7OHY - chains 1 and F of the 26 polymer chains in the assembly; structure by electron microscopy, 3.90 A resolution.

== Chain 1 ==
Molecule: 25S rRNA
Organism: Saccharomyces cerevisiae S288C
Sequence (3396 nucleotides; numbered 1 to 3396 plus 87 insertion-coded residues; 87 numbers in that range are skipped by the numbering (no residue carries them; nothing is unmodelled there); the number before each row is that of its first residue; a row labelled like 990A-990Z holds insertion residues (990A, then the next letters in order)):
     1 GUUUGACCUCAAAUCAGGUAGGAGUACCCGCUGAACUUAAGCAUAUCAAU
    51 AAGCGGAGGAAAAGAAACCAACCGGGAUUGCCUUAGUAACGGCGAGUGAA
   101 GCGGCAAAAGCUCAAAUUUGAAAUCUGGUACCUUCGGUGCCCGAGUUGUA
   151 AUUUGGAGAGGGCAACUUUGGGGCCGUUCCUUGUCUAUGUUCCUUGGAAC
   201 AGGACGUCAUAGAGGGUGAGAAUCCCGUGUGGCGAGGAGUGCGGUUCUUU
   251 GUAAAGUGCCUUCGAAGAGUCGAGUUGUUUGGGAAUGCAGCUCUAAGUGG
   301 GUGGUAAAUUCCAUCUAAAGCUAAAUAUUGGCGAGAGACCGAUAGCGAAC
   351 AAGUACAGUGAUGGAAAGAUGAAAAGAACUUUGAAAAGAGAGUGAAAAAG
   401 UACGUGAAAUUGUUGAAAGGGAAGGGCAUUUGAUCAGACAUGGUGUUUUG
   451 UGCCCUCUGCUCCUUGUGGGUAGGGGAAUCUCGCAUUUCACUGGGCCAGC
   501 AUCAGUUUUGGUGGCAGGAUAAAUCCAUAGGAAUGUAGCUUGCCUCGGUA
   551 AGUAUUAUAGCCUGUGGGAAUACUGCCAGCUGGGACUGAGGACUGCGACG
   601 UAAGUCAAGGAUGCUGGCAUAAUGGUUAUAUGCCGCCCGUCUUGAAACAC
   651 GGACCAAGGAGUCUAACGUCUAUGCGAGUGUUUGGGUGUAAAACCCAUAC
   701 GCGUAAUGAAAGUGAACGUAGGUUGGGGCCUCGCAAGAGGUGCACAAUCG
   751 ACCGAUCCUGAUGUCUUCGGAUGGAUUUGAGUAAGAGCAUAGCUGUUGGG
   801 ACCCGAAAGAUGGUGAACUAUGCCUGAAUAGGGUGAAGCCAGAGGAAACU
   851 CUGGUGGAGGCUCGUAGCGGUUCUGACGUGCAAAUCGAUCGUCGAAUUUG
   901 GGUAUAGGGGCGAAAGACUAAUCGAACCAUCUAGUAGCUGGUUCCUGCCG
   951 AAGUUUCCCUCAGGAUAGCAGAAGCUCGUAUCAGUUUUAU
990A-990Z GAGGUAAAGCGAAUGAUUAGAGGUUC
991A-991Z CGGGGUCGAAAUGACCUUGACCUAUU
992A-992Z CUCAAACUUUAAAUAUGUAAGAAGUC
993A-993I CUUGUUACU
  1060 UAA
  1081 UUGAACGUGGACAUUUGAAUGAAGAGCUUUUAGUGGGCCAUUUUUGGUAA
  1131 GCAGAACUGGCGAUGCGGGAUGAACCGAACGUAGAGUUAAGGUGCCGGAA
  1181 UACACGCUCAUCAGACACCACAAAAGGUGUUAGUUCAUCUAGACAGCCGG
  1231 ACGGUGGCCAUGGAAGUCGGAAUCCGCUAAGGAGUGUGUAACAACUCACC
  1281 GGCCGAAUGAACUAGCCCUGAAAAUGGAUGGCGCUCAAGCGUGUUACCUA
  1331 UACUCUACCGUCAGGGUUGAUAUGAUGCCCUGACGAGUAGGCAGGCGUGG
  1381 AGGUCAGUGACGAAGCCUAGACCGUAAGGUCGGGUCGAACGGCCUCUAGU
  1431 GCAGAUCUUGGUGGUAGUAGCAAAUAUUCAAAUGAGAACUUUGAAGACUG
  1481 AAGUGGGGAAAGGUUCCACGUCAACAGCAGUUGGACGUGGGUUAGUCGAU
  1531 CCUAAGAGAUGGGGAAGCUCCGUUUCAAAGGCCUGAUUUUAUGCAGGCCA
  1581 CCAUCGAAAGGGAAUCCGGUUAAGAUUCCGGAACCUGGAUAUGGAUUCUU
  1631 CACGGUAACGUAACUGAAUGUGGAGACGUCGGCGCGAGCCCUGGGAGGAG
  1681 UUAUCUUUUCUUCUUAACAGCUUAUCACCCCGGAAUUGGUUUAUCCGGAG
  1731 AUGGGGUCUUAUGGCUGGAAGAGGCCAGCACCUUUGCUGGCUCCGGUGCG
  1781 CUUGUGACGGCCCGUGAAAAUCCACAGGAAGGAAUAGUUUUCAUGCCAGG
  1831 UCGUACUGAUAACCGCAGCAGGUCUCCAAGGUGAACAGCCUCUAGUUGAU
  1881 AGAAUAAUGUAGAUAAGGGAAGUCGGCAAAAUAGAUCCGUAACUUCGGGA
  1931 UAAGGAUUGGCUCUAAGGGUCGGGUAGUGAGGGCCUUGGUCAGACGCAGC
  1981 GGGCGUGCUUGUGGACUGCUUGGUGGGGCUUGCUCUGCUAGGCGGACUAC
  2031 UUGCGUGCCUUGUUGUAGACGGCCUUGGUAGGUCUCUUGUAGACCGUCGC
  2081 UUGCUACAAUUAACGAUCAACUUAGAACUGGUACGGACAAGGGGAAUCUG
  2131 ACUGUCUAAUUAAAACAUAGCAUUGCGAUGGUCAGAAAGUGAUGUUGACG
  2181 CAAUGUGAUUUCUGCCCAGUGCUCUGAAUGUCAAAGUGAAGAAAUUCAAC
  2231 CAAGCGCGGGUAAACGGCGGGAGUAACUAUGACUCUCUUAAGGUAGCCAA
  2281 AUGCCUCGUCAUCUAAUUAGUGACGCGCAUGAAUGGAUUAACGAGAUUCC
  2331 CACUGUCCCUAUCUACUAUCUAGCGAAACCACAGCCAAGGGAACGGGCUU
  2381 GGCAGAAUCAGCGGGGAAAGAAGACCCUGUUGAGCUUGACUCUAGUUUGA
  2431 CAUUGUGAAGAGACAUAGAGGGUGUAGAAUAAGUGGGAGCUUCGGCGCCA
  2481 GUGAAAUACCACUACCUUUAUAGUUUCUUUACUUAUUCAAUGAAGCGGAG
  2531 CUGGAAUUCAUUUUCCACGUUCUAGCAUUCAAGGUCCCAUUCGGGGCUGA
  2581 UCCGGGUUGAAGACAUUGUCAGGUGGGGAGUUUGGCUGGGGCGGCACAUC
  2631 UGUUAAACGAUAACGCAGAUGUCCUAAGGGGGGCUCAUGGAGAACAGAAA
  2681 UCUCCAGUAGAACAAAAGGGUAAAAGCCCCCUUGAUUUUGAUUUUCAGUG
  2731 UGAAUACAAACCAUGAAAGUGUGGCCUAUCGAUCCUUUAGUCCCUCGGAA
  2781 UUUGAGGCUAGAGGUGCCAGAAAAGUUACCACAGGGAUAACUGGCUUGUG
  2831 GCAGUCAAGCGUUCAUAGCGACAUUGCUUUUUGAUUCUUCGAUGUCGGCU
  2881 CUUCCUAUCAUACCGAAGCAGAAUUCGGUAAGCGUUGGAUUGUUCACCCA
  2931 CUAAUAGGGAACGUGAGCUGGGUUUAGACCGUCGUGAGACAGGUUAGUUU
  2981 UACCCUACUGAUGAAUGUUACCGCAAUAGUAAUUGAACUUAGUACGAGAG
  3031 GAACAGUUCAUUCGGAUAAUUGGUUUUUGCGGCUGUCUGAUCAGGCAUUG
  3081 CCGCGAAGCUACCAUCCGCUGGAUUAUGGCUGAACGCCUCUAAGUCAGAA
  3131 UCCAUGCUAGAACGCGGUGAUUUCUUUGCUCCACACAAUAUAGAUGGAUA
  3181 CGAAUAAGGCGUCCUUGUGGCGUCGCUGAACCAUAGCAGGCUAGCAACGG
  3231 UGCACUUGGCGGAAAGGCCUUGGGUGCUUGCUGGCGAAUUGCAAUGUCAU
  3281 UUUGCGUGGGGAUAAAUCAUUUGUAUACGACUUAGAUGUACAACGGGGUA
  3331 UUGUAAGCAGUAGAGUAGCCUUGUUGUUACGAUCUGCUGAGAUUAAGCCU
  3381 UUGUUGUCUGAUUUGU
Not modelled in the structure: 40-42, 165, 306-309, 462-470, 709-711, 761-769, 780, 818-924, 937, 990A-990Z, 991A-991Z, 992A-992Z, 993A-993I, 1081-1096, 1197-1200, 1301-1308, 1352, 1452-2351, 2373, 2394-2829, 2837-2847, 2859-2889, 2912-2982, 3078-3079, 3377

== Chain F ==
Protein: 60S ribosomal protein L7-A
Organism: Saccharomyces cerevisiae (strain ATCC 204508 / S288c)
Reference sequence: P05737 (RL7A_YEAST); numbering as in UniProt (aligned over 1-244)
Amino-acid sequence (244 residues; numbered 1 to 244; the number before each row is that of its first residue):
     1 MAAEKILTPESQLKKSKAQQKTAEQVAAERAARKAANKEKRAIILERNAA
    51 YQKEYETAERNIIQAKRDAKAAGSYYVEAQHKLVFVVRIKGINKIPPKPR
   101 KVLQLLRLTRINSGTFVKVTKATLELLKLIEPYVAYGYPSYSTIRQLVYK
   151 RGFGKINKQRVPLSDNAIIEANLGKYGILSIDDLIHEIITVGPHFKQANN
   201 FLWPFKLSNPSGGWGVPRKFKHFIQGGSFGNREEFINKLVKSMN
Not modelled in the structure: 1-16

== How chain 1 and chain F interact ==
Residue-residue contacts - 90 pairs, chain 1 then chain F:
  U507(1) - Lys150(F)  salt bridge to the phosphate
  U507(1) - Arg151(F)  salt bridge to the phosphate
  U508(1) - Ser211(F)  hydrogen bond to the phosphate
  A516(1) - Arg60(F)  hydrogen bond to the sugar
  A516(1) - Ile63(F)  sugar contact
  G517(1) - Arg67(F)  salt bridge to the phosphate
  G518(1) - Arg67(F)  salt bridge to the phosphate
  G518(1) - Lys70(F)  salt bridge to the phosphate
  A519(1) - Lys70(F)  salt bridge to the phosphate
  U520(1) - Arg67(F)  hydrogen bond to the base
  U520(1) - Lys70(F)  salt bridge to the phosphate
  C576(1) - Ser142(F)  hydrogen bond to the phosphate
  C576(1) - Lys241(F)  salt bridge to the phosphate
  C577(1) - Ser142(F)  hydrogen bond to the phosphate
  A578(1) - Tyr141(F)  base contact
  A578(1) - Arg145(F)  base contact
  G595(1) - Arg30(F)  phosphate contact
  G595(1) - Arg33(F)  salt bridge to the phosphate
  C596(1) - Arg33(F)  salt bridge to the phosphate
  C596(1) - Asn37(F)  hydrogen bond to the phosphate
  C596(1) - Asp165(F)  hydrogen bond to the sugar
  G597(1) - Asn37(F)  phosphate contact
  G597(1) - Arg41(F)  salt bridge to the phosphate
  A598(1) - Arg41(F)  salt bridge to the phosphate
  A983(1) - Lys101(F)  phosphate contact
  A983(1) - Leu105(F)  base contact
  G984(1) - Pro97(F)  base contact
  G984(1) - Arg100(F)  base contact
  G984(1) - Lys101(F)  salt bridge to the phosphate
  U985(1) - Lys98(F)  phosphate contact
  U985(1) - Lys101(F)  sugar contact
  U985(1) - Val102(F)  sugar contact
  U985(1) - Leu105(F)  sugar contact
  U985(1) - Leu126(F)  sugar contact
  U986(1) - Lys98(F)  salt bridge to the phosphate
  U986(1) - Ala122(F)  base contact
  U986(1) - Glu125(F)  sugar contact
  U986(1) - Leu126(F)  sugar contact
  U986(1) - Leu129(F)  sugar contact
  U987(1) - Lys121(F)  phosphate contact
  U1100(1) - Leu105(F)  hydrogen bond to the sugar
  U1100(1) - Lys196(F)  phosphate contact
  G1101(1) - Leu105(F)  sugar contact
  G1101(1) - Lys196(F)  salt bridge to the phosphate
  A1102(1) - Lys155(F)  salt bridge to the phosphate
  A1102(1) - Asn200(F)  phosphate contact
  G1104(1) - Lys158(F)  hydrogen bond to the base
  U1138(1) - Pro97(F)  phosphate contact
  G1139(1) - Pro97(F)  phosphate contact
  C1156(1) - Lys94(F)  salt bridge to the phosphate
  G1157(1) - Lys90(F)  salt bridge to the phosphate
  G1157(1) - Lys94(F)  salt bridge to the phosphate
  G1157(1) - Phe220(F)  sugar contact
  A1158(1) - Lys90(F)  salt bridge to the phosphate
  A1158(1) - Gly91(F)  hydrogen bond to the phosphate
  A1158(1) - Asn93(F)  base contact
  A1159(1) - Gly91(F)  phosphate contact
  A1159(1) - Ile92(F)  hydrogen bond to the phosphate
  A1159(1) - Asn93(F)  hydrogen bond to the sugar
  U1167(1) - Asn209(F)  hydrogen bond to the sugar
  U1167(1) - Pro210(F)  hydrogen bond to the sugar
  U1167(1) - Gly212(F)  phosphate contact
  U1168(1) - Asn209(F)  hydrogen bond to the sugar
  U1168(1) - Pro210(F)  phosphate contact
  U1168(1) - Gly212(F)  hydrogen bond to the phosphate
  U1168(1) - Gly213(F)  hydrogen bond to the phosphate
  U1168(1) - Trp214(F)  sugar contact
  A1169(1) - Lys219(F)  sugar contact
  A1169(1) - Phe220(F)  sugar contact
  A1170(1) - Pro217(F)  phosphate contact
  A1170(1) - Arg218(F)  phosphate contact
  A1170(1) - Lys219(F)  hydrogen bond to the phosphate
  G1171(1) - Arg218(F)  phosphate contact
  C1333(1) - Ile111(F)  sugar contact
  C1333(1) - Asn112(F)  hydrogen bond to the sugar
  C1333(1) - Leu207(F)  hydrogen bond to the sugar
  C1333(1) - Asn209(F)  sugar contact
  U1334(1) - Arg151(F)  hydrogen bond to the sugar
  U1334(1) - Lys206(F)  sugar contact
  U1334(1) - Leu207(F)  sugar contact
  U1334(1) - Ser208(F)  hydrogen bond to the sugar
  A1343(1) - Gln159(F)  base contact
  G1349(1) - Lys17(F)  base contact
  U1361(1) - Gln159(F)  hydrogen bond to the sugar
  U1361(1) - Val161(F)  sugar contact
  G1362(1) - Gln159(F)  sugar contact
  G1362(1) - Arg160(F)  hydrogen bond to the sugar
  A1363(1) - Arg160(F)  salt bridge to the phosphate
  C1364(1) - Arg110(F)  salt bridge to the phosphate
  C1364(1) - Lys206(F)  salt bridge to the phosphate
Also at the interface, not in a pair above, chain 1 (54 interface residues in all): U506, U509, G575, U988, A1099, A1103, C1155, G1166, U1325, A1326, A1332, G1344
Also at the interface, not in a pair above, chain F (68 interface residues in all): Gln52, Ile89, Gln104, Leu106, Arg107, Thr120, Thr123, Thr143, Gln146, Pro162, Asn199, Gly215, Lys238

== In short ==
Chain 1 and chain F form an interface of 54 and 68 residues respectively; the contacts include 24 hydrogen
bonds and 23 salt bridges. Among the polar pairs are U520(1)-Arg67(F), G1104(1)-Lys158(F) and
A516(1)-Arg60(F).
Here chain 1 is 25S rRNA (Saccharomyces cerevisiae S288C) and chain F is 60S ribosomal protein L7-A
(Saccharomyces cerevisiae (strain ATCC 204508 / S288c)). Entry 7OHY (Nog1-TAP associated immature ribosomal
particles from S. cerevisiae after rpL34 expression shut down, population B) was determined by electron
microscopy, deposited together with 7OF1 and 7OHU.
